4DZU - chains A and B; structure by X-ray diffraction, 2.10 A resolution.

# Chain A
Name: gp41-5
From: Synthetic construct
Chain sequence (198 residues; numbered 1 to 198; the number before each row is that of its first residue):
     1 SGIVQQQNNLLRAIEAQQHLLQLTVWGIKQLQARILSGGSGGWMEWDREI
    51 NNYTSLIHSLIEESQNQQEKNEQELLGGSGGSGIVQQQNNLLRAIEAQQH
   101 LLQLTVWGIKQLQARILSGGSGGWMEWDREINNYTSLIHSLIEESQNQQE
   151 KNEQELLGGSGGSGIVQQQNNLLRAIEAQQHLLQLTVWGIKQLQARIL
Not modelled in the structure: 38-39, 74-79, 159-160

# Chain B
Name: 3-alpha
Chain sequence (38 residues; each row starts with the number of its first residue):
     1 RTWEEWDRAIAEYARRIEELIRAAQEQQRKNEEALREL

# How chain A and chain B interact
Pairs across the interface - 43 pairs, chain A then chain B:
  Gly-2(A) / Gln-27(B)
  Gly-2(A) / Asn-31(B)  hydrogen bond (backbone-side chain)
  Ile-3(A) / Asn-31(B)
  Gln-6(A) / Ala-24(B)  hydrogen bond (side chain-backbone)
  Gln-6(A) / Gln-27(B)
  Gln-6(A) / Gln-28(B)  hydrogen bond
  Gln-6(A) / Asn-31(B)
  Asn-9(A) / Ala-23(B)
  Asn-9(A) / Ala-24(B)
  Asn-9(A) / Gln-27(B)
  Arg-12(A) / Leu-20(B)
  Ala-16(A) / Ile-17(B)  hydrophobic
  Gln-17(A) / Ile-17(B)
  His-19(A) / Tyr-13(B)
  Leu-20(A) / Ile-10(B)  hydrophobic
  Leu-20(A) / Ile-17(B)  hydrophobic
  Leu-23(A) / Trp-6(B)  hydrogen bond (backbone-side chain)
  Leu-23(A) / Ala-9(B)  hydrophobic
  Leu-23(A) / Ile-10(B)  hydrophobic
  Leu-23(A) / Tyr-13(B)  hydrophobic
  Trp-26(A) / Arg-1(B)
  Trp-26(A) / Trp-3(B)
  Trp-26(A) / Trp-6(B)
  Gly-27(A) / Trp-3(B)
  Gln-30(A) / Trp-3(B)
  Gly-162(A) / Leu-35(B)
  Val-166(A) / Gln-28(B)  hydrogen bond (backbone-side chain)
  Val-166(A) / Glu-32(B)
  Val-166(A) / Leu-35(B)  hydrophobic
  Gln-169(A) / Gln-28(B)
  Gln-169(A) / Asn-31(B)
  Asn-170(A) / Gln-28(B)
  Leu-173(A) / Ala-24(B)  hydrophobic
  Leu-173(A) / Gln-25(B)
  Glu-177(A) / Ile-21(B)
  Glu-177(A) / Gln-25(B)  hydrogen bond
  Gln-180(A) / Ile-17(B)
  Val-187(A) / Ile-10(B)  hydrophobic
  Ile-190(A) / Trp-3(B)  hydrophobic
  Ile-190(A) / Trp-6(B)  hydrophobic
  Lys-191(A) / Asp-7(B)
  Gln-194(A) / Trp-3(B)
  Leu-198(A) / Trp-3(B)
Interface residues without a listed pair, chain A (30 interface residues in all): Ala-13, Thr-24, Leu-31, Ser-163, Ile-176
Interface residues without a listed pair, chain B (20 interface residues in all): Thr-2, Ala-14

# Overview
Chain A and chain B form an interface of 30 and 20 residues respectively; the contacts include 6 hydrogen
bonds. Polar contacts include Gly-2(A)/Asn-31(B), Gln-6(A)/Ala-24(B) and Gln-6(A)/Gln-28(B).
Here chain A is gp41-5 (Synthetic construct) and chain B is 3-alpha. Entry 4DZU (Complex of 3-alpha bound to
gp41-5) was determined by X-ray diffraction, deposited together with 4DZV.
